PDB entry 8CBM | electron microscopy, 3.14 A resolution | chains E and T of the 7 polymer chains in the assembly

Chain E:
Molecule: CCA tRNA nucleotidyltransferase 1, mitochondrial
From: Homo sapiens
Notes: EC 2.7.7.72
UniProt: Q96Q11 (TRNT1_HUMAN); residues 42-434 here = UniProt positions 42-434
Sequence (393 residues; numbered 42 to 434; the number before each row is that of its first residue):
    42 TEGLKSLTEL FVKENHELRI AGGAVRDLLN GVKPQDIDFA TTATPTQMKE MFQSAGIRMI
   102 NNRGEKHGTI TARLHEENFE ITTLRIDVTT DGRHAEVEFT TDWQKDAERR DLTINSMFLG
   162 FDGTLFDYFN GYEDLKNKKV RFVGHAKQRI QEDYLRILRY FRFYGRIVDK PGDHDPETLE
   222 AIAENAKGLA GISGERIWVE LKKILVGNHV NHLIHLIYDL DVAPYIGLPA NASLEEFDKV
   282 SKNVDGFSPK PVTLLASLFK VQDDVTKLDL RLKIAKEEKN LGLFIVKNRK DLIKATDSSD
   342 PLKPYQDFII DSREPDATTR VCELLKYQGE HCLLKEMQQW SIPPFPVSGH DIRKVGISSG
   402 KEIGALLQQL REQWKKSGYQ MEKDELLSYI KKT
Unresolved in the structure: 129-137
Residues lining bound ligands: CDP (cytidine-5'-diphosphate): Ala-62, Gly-63, Gly-64, Asp-77, Asp-79, Glu-121, Arg-150, Arg-151, Asp-152, Asn-156, Asp-194, Leu-196, Arg-197, Arg-200, Arg-237
Swiss-Prot annotation at these positions:
  - binding site (ATP): Gly-64, Arg-67, Arg-151, Asp-194, Arg-197, Arg-200, Arg-203
  - binding site (CTP): Gly-64, Arg-67, Arg-151, Asp-194, Arg-197, Arg-200, Arg-203
  - binding site (Mg(2+)): Asp-77, Asp-79
  - site: Asp-152 (May assist in discriminating ATP from CTP), Glu-193 (Involved in nucleotide selection)
  - modified residue: Ser-400 (Phosphoserine), Lys-402 (N6-acetyllysine)
  - natural variant: Glu-43 (deletion: In RPEM), Arg-99 (R99W: In SIFD), Ile-101 (I101T: In SIFD; uncertain significance), Thr-110 (T110I: In SIFD), Glu-121 (E121D: In SIFD; uncertain significance), Asp-128 (D128G: In SIFD), Ala-148 (A148V: In SIFD), Thr-154 (T154I: In SIFD), Ile-155 (I155T: In SIFD), Met-158 (M158V: In SIFD), Asp-163 (D163V: In SIFD), Leu-166 (L166S: In SIFD), 10 further natural variant entries in UniProt
  - mutagenesis: Ile-326 (I326A: Decreased CCA tRNA nucleotidyltransferase activity; abolished homodimerization and disulfide bond formation), Cys-373 (C373A: Abolished homodimerization and disulfide bond formation)
From the paper describing this entry:
  - catalytic residues: Asp-77, Asp-79, Glu-121 (by similarity / conservation)
  - binding site for CDP: Asp-194, Leu-196, Arg-197
  - specificity-determining residues: Asp-194, Arg-197 (proposed by the authors, not directly observed)

Chain T:
Molecule: Mitochondrial Precursor tRNA-Ile(0,0)
From: Homo sapiens
Sequence (69 nucleotides; each row starts with the number of its first residue):
     1 GGAAAUAUGU CUGAUAAAAG AGUUACUUUG AUAGAGUAAA UAAUAGGAGC UUAAACCCCC
    61 UUAUUUCCA
Unresolved in the structure: 15-17

Interface between chain E and chain T:
Residue-residue contacts (30; chain E residue first):
  Asn-103(E) / G1(T)  sugar contact
  Arg-104(E) / C68(T)  base contact
  His-108(E) / A69(T)  sugar contact
  Arg-150(E) / A69(T)  hydrogen bond to the base
  Asp-194(E) / A69(T)  base contact
  Arg-197(E) / A69(T)  base contact
  Glu-236(E) / C67(T)  hydrogen bond to the sugar
  Glu-236(E) / C68(T)  sugar contact
  Arg-237(E) / C68(T)  phosphate contact
  Arg-237(E) / A69(T)  salt bridge to the phosphate
  Lys-314(E) / A3(T)  sugar contact
  Ile-315(E) / A4(T)  sugar contact
  Ala-316(E) / A3(T)  phosphate contact
  Ala-316(E) / A4(T)  sugar contact
  Lys-317(E) / A4(T)  hydrogen bond to the phosphate
  Lys-317(E) / A5(T)  phosphate contact
  Glu-318(E) / A4(T)  phosphate contact
  Arg-354(E) / A55(T)  base contact
  Arg-354(E) / C56(T)  hydrogen bond to the base
  Arg-354(E) / C57(T)  sugar contact
  Glu-355(E) / C57(T)  hydrogen bond to the sugar
  Glu-355(E) / C58(T)  hydrogen bond to the sugar
  Gly-390(E) / U52(T)  hydrogen bond to the phosphate
  His-391(E) / U52(T)  salt bridge to the phosphate
  Arg-394(E) / A53(T)  salt bridge to the phosphate
  Gly-401(E) / A53(T)  base contact
  Lys-402(E) / A53(T)  hydrogen bond to the base
  Ile-404(E) / A53(T)  base contact
  Gly-405(E) / A53(T)  hydrogen bond to the base
  Leu-408(E) / A53(T)  base contact
Also at the interface, not in a pair above, chain E (26 interface residues in all): Arg-126, Ser-234, Ser-389
Also at the interface, not in a pair above, chain T (14 interface residues in all): A54

Summary:
Chain E and chain T form an interface of 26 and 14 residues respectively, with 9 hydrogen bonds and 3 salt
bridges. Polar pairs include Arg-150(E)/A69(T), Arg-354(E)/C56(T) and Lys-402(E)/A53(T). Chain E binds CDP.
From the paper: catalytic residues Asp-77(E), Asp-79(E) and Glu-121(E); a binding site for CDP at Asp-194(E),
Leu-196(E) and Arg-197(E).
Chain E is CCA tRNA nucleotidyltransferase 1, mitochondrial and chain T is Mitochondrial Precursor
tRNA-Ile(0,0), both from Homo sapiens; the structure, Structure of human mitochondrial CCA-adding enzyme in
complex with mitochondrial pre-tRNA-Ile, was determined by electron microscopy (same publication as 8CBK, 8CBL
and 8CBO).
